Entry 3M30 (X-ray diffraction, 1.45 A resolution); this record covers chains A and F of the 6 polymer chains in the assembly.

# Chain A
Molecule: Methyl-coenzyme M reductase I subunit alpha
Organism: Methanothermobacter marburgensis
Notes: EC 2.8.4.1
UniProt: P11558 (MCRA_METTM); residues 2-550 here = UniProt positions 2-550
Amino-acid sequence (549 residues; row label = number of the first residue in the row):
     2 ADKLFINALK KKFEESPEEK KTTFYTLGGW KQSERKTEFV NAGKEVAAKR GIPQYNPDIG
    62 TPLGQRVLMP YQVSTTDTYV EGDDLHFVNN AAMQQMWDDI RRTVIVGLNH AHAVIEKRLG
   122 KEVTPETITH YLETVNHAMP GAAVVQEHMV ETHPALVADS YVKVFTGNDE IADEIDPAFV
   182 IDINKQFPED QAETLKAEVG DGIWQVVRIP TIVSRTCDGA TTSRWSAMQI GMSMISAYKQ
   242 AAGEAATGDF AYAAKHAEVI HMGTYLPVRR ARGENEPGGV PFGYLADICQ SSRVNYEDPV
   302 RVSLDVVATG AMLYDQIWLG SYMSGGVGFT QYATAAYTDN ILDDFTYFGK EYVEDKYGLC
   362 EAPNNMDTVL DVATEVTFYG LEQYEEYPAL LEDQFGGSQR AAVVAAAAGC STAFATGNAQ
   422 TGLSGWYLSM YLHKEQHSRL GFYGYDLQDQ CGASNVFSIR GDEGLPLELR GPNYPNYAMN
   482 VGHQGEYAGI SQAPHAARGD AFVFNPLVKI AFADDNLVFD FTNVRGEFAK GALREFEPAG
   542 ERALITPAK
Disordered / not traced: 550
Modified / non-standard residues: H257 (n1-methylated histidine; MHS); R271 (5-methyl-arginine; AGM); Q400 (2-methyl-glutamine; MGN); G445 (thioglycin; GL3); C452 (s-methylcysteine; SMC)
Ion coordination: factor 430 Ni: Q147 (together with 1-thioethanesulfonic acid)
Small-molecule neighbours:
  - 1-thioethanesulfonic acid (COM): Y333, F443, Y444, G445
  - factor 430 (F43), molecule 1: A143, A144, V145, V146, Q147, M150, V151, M229, Q230, M233, I236, A243, G244
  - factor 430 (F43), molecule 2: G326, G327, V328, G329, F330, T331, Q332, Y333, F396, G397, G398, Q400, G442, F443
  - Coenzyme B / XP9, molecule 1: R225, K256, H257
  - Coenzyme B / XP9, molecule 2: R270, R271, L320, M324, S325, F330, Y333, F443, A479, M480, N481, V482
  - Zn2+ (ZN): R102, S215, R216, C218
Curated features (UniProtKB/Swiss-Prot):
  - binding site (coenzyme F430): Q147
  - binding site (coenzyme B): R225, K256, H257, R270
  - binding site (coenzyme M): Y333, Y444
  - modified residue: H257 (Pros-methylhistidine), R271 (5-methylarginine), G445 (1-thioglycine), D450 (Z: -2,3-didehydroaspartate), C452 (S-methylcysteine)

# Chain F
Molecule: Methyl-coenzyme M reductase I subunit gamma
Organism: Methanothermobacter marburgensis
Notes: EC 2.8.4.1
UniProt: P11562 (MCRG_METTM); residues 2-249 here = UniProt positions 2-249
Amino-acid sequence (248 residues; each row starts with the number of its first residue):
     2 AQYYPGTTKV AQNRRNFCNP EYELEKLREI SDEDVVKILG HRAPGEEYPS VHPPLEEMDE
    62 PEDAIREMVE PIDGAKAGDR VRYIQFTDSM YFAPAQPYVR SRAYLCRYRG ADAGTLSGRQ
   122 IIETRERDLE KISKELLETE FFDPARSGVR GKSVHGHSLR LDEDGMMFDM LRRQIYNKDT
   182 GRVEMVKNQI GDELDEPVDL GEPLDEETLM EKTTIYRVDG EAYRDDVEAV EIMQRIHVLR
   242 SQGGFNLE
Disordered / not traced: 248-249
Ion coordination: Mg2+ near E30 (its only coordinating residue here)
Small-molecule neighbours: factor 430 (F43): L117, S118, G119, R120, K153, S154, V155, H156, G157, H158
Curated features (UniProtKB/Swiss-Prot):
  - binding site (coenzyme M): R120

# Interface between chain A and chain F
Contacting residue pairs - 21 pairs, chain A then chain F:
  K118(A) - V52(F)
  R119(A) - R81(F)
  L120(A) - R81(F)  hydrogen bond (backbone-side chain)
  L120(A) - R83(F)
  V146(A) - S154(F)  hydrogen bond (backbone-side chain)
  V146(A) - M171(F)
  Q147(A) - M171(F)
  E148(A) - H156(F)
  E148(A) - F169(F)
  E148(A) - M171(F)
  K240(A) - D193(F)  salt bridge
  Q241(A) - I191(F)
  A242(A) - Y84(F)  hydrophobic
  A242(A) - G152(F)
  A243(A) - R120(F)  hydrogen bond (backbone-side chain)
  A243(A) - G152(F)  hydrogen bond (backbone-backbone)
  A243(A) - K153(F)
  G244(A) - R120(F)  hydrogen bond (backbone-side chain)
  E245(A) - R83(F)  salt bridge
  E245(A) - E124(F)
  A246(A) - E124(F)  hydrogen bond (backbone-side chain)
Also at the interface, not in a pair above, chain A (15 interface residues in all): G121, K122
Also at the interface, not in a pair above, chain F (16 interface residues in all): S51, I122

# Overview
The interface between chain A and chain F involves 15 residues on one side and 16 on the other; the contacts
include 6 hydrogen bonds and 2 salt bridges. Polar pairs include K240(A)-D193(F), E245(A)-R83(F) and
L120(A)-R81(F).
Chain A is Methyl-coenzyme M reductase I subunit alpha and chain F is Methyl-coenzyme M reductase I subunit
gamma, both from Methanothermobacter marburgensis; the structure, Structural Insight into Methyl-Coenzyme M
Reductase Chemistry using Coenzyme B Analogues, was determined by X-ray diffraction, deposited together with
3M1V, 3M2R, 3M2U, 3M2V and 3M32.
